8CN1 - chains B and C of the 24 polymer chains in the assembly; structure by X-ray diffraction, 2.09 A resolution.

Chain B:
Molecule: Disks large homolog 1
From: Homo sapiens
UniProt: Q12959 (DLG1_HUMAN); residues 17-109 here correspond to UniProt positions 219-311 (UniProt number = residue number + 202)
Amino-acid sequence (116 residues; each row starts with the number of its first residue):
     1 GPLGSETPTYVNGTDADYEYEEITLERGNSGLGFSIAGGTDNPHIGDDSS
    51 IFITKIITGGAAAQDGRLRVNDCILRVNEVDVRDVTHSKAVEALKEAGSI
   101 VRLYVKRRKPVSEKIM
Not modelled in the structure: 1-16, 110-116
Sequence notes: expression tag (1-16, 110-116)
Curated features (UniProtKB/Swiss-Prot):
  - modified residue: Ser-30 (Phosphoserine)

Chain C:
Molecule: Disks large homolog 1
From: Homo sapiens
UniProt: Q12959 (DLG1_HUMAN); numbering as in UniProt (aligned over 219-311)
Amino-acid sequence (116 residues; numbered 203 to 318; the number before each row is that of its first residue):
   203 GPLGSETPTYVNGTDADYEYEEITLERGNSGLGFSIAGGTDNPHIGDDSS
   253 IFITKIITGGAAAQDGRLRVNDCILRVNEVDVRDVTHSKAVEALKEAGSI
   303 VRLYVKRRKPVSEKIM
Not modelled in the structure: 203-218, 247-249, 312-318
Sequence notes: expression tag (203-218, 312-318)
Curated features (UniProtKB/Swiss-Prot):
  - modified residue: Ser-232 (Phosphoserine)

Chain B / chain C interface:
Contacting residue pairs - 18 pairs, chain B then chain C:
  Glu-19(B) with Asn-231(C)
  Tyr-20(B) with Arg-229(C); Gly-230(C); Asn-231(C), hydrogen bond (backbone-side chain); Ser-301(C)
  Glu-22(B) with Glu-228(C)
  Leu-75(B) with Ser-301(C); Ile-302(C)
  Arg-76(B) with Thr-226(C); Glu-228(C), salt bridge; Ile-302(C)
  Asp-81(B) with Ile-302(C)
  Arg-83(B) with Ser-301(C); Ile-302(C)
  Tyr-104(B) with Glu-228(C); Arg-229(C), hydrogen bond (side chain-backbone); Ser-301(C), hydrogen bond (side chain-backbone)
  Lys-106(B) with Ser-301(C)
Interface residues without a listed pair, chain B (10 interface residues in all): Asn-78
Interface residues without a listed pair, chain C (8 interface residues in all): Gly-300

In short:
Chain B and chain C form an interface of 10 and 8 residues respectively, with 3 hydrogen bonds and 1 salt
bridge. Polar pairs include Arg-76(B)/Glu-228(C), Tyr-20(B)/Asn-231(C) and Tyr-104(B)/Arg-229(C).
Chain B and chain C are both Disks large homolog 1 (Homo sapiens); the structure, hDLG1-PDZ1 in complex with a
TAX1 peptide from HTLV-1, was determined by X-ray diffraction (same publication as 8CN3).
